9E0N - chains A and K of the 55 polymer chains in the assembly; structure by electron microscopy, 3.24 A resolution.

== Chain A ==
Molecule: 23S rRNA
Source organism: Mycolicibacterium smegmatis
Sequence (3120 nucleotides; each row starts with the number of its first residue):
     1 UAAGUGUUUA AGGGCGCAUG GUGGAUGCCU UGGCACUGGG AGCCGAUGAA GGACGUAGGA
    61 GGCUGCGAUA AGCCUCGGGG AGCUGUCAAC CGAGCGUUGA UCCGAGGAUG UCCGAAUGGG
   121 GAAACCCGGC ACGAGUGAUG UCGUGUCACC AGGCGCUGAA UAUAUAGGCG UCUGGGGGGA
   181 ACGCGGGGAA GUGAAACAUC UCAGUACCCG UAGGAAGAGA AAACAAAAUG UGAUUCCGUG
   241 AGUAGUGGCG AGCGAAAGCG GAGGAUGGCU AAACCGUAUG CAUGUGAUAC CGGGUAGGGG
   301 UUGUGUGUGC GGGGUUGUGG GACCUAUCUU UCCGGCUCUA CCUGGCUGGA GGGCAGUGAG
   361 AAAAUGUUGU GGUUAGCGGA AAUGGCUUGG GAUGGCCUGC CGUAGACGGU GAGAGCCCGG
   421 UACGUGAAAA CCCGACGUCU GUCUUGAUGG UGUUCCCGAG UAGCAGCGGG CCCGUGGAAU
   481 CUGCUGUGAA UCUGCCGGGA CCACCCGGUA AGCCUGAAUA CUUCCCAGUG ACCGAUAGCG
   541 GAUUAGUACC GUGAGGGAAU GGUGAAAAGU ACCCCGGGAG GGGAGUGAAA GAGUACCUGA
   601 AACCGUGCGC UUACAAUCCG UCAGAGCCCU CGACGUGUCG UGGGGUGAUG GCGUGCCUUU
   661 UGAAGAAUGA GCCUGCGAGU CAGGGACAUG UCGCGAGGUU AACCCGGGUG GGGUAGCCGC
   721 AGCGAAAGCG AGUCUGAAUA GGGCGUAUCC ACACAAGAGU GUGUGGUGUA GUGGUGUGUU
   781 CUGGACCCGA AGCGGAGUGA UCUACCCAUG GCCAGGGUGA AGCGCGGGUA AGACCGCGUG
   841 GAGGCCCGAA CCCACUUAGG UUGAAGACUG AGGGGAUGAG CUGUGGGUAG GGGUGAAAGG
   901 CCAAUCAAAC UCCGUGAUAG CUGGUUCUCC CCGAAAUGCA UUUAGGUGCA GCGUCGCAUG
   961 UUUCUUGCCG GAGGUAGAGC UACUGGAUGG CCGAUGGGCC CCACAGGGUU ACUGACGUCA
  1021 GCCAAACUCC GAAUGCCGGU AAGUCCAAGA GUGCGGCAGU GAGACGGCGG GGGAUAAGCU
  1081 CCGUGCGUCG AGAGGGAAAC AGCCCAGAUC GCCGGCUAAG GCCCCUAAGC GUGUGCUAAG
  1141 UGGAAAAGGA UGUGCAGUCG CGAAGACAAC CAGGAGGUUG GCUUAGAAGC AGCCACCCUU
  1201 GAAAGAGUGC GUAAUAGCUC ACUGGUCAAG UGAUUGUGCG CCGAUAAUGU AGCGGGGCUC
  1261 AAGCACACCG CCGAAGCCGC GGCAGCCAAC GUGUUGGCUG GGUAGGGGAG CGUCCUGCAU
  1321 CCGGUGAAGC CGCCGAGUGA UCGAGUGGUG GAGGGUGUGG GAGUGAGAAU GCAGGCAUGA
  1381 GUAGCGAUUA GGCAAGUGAG AACCUUGCCC GCCGAAAGAC CAAGGGUUCC UGGGCCAGGC
  1441 CAGUCCGCCC AGGGUGAGUC GGGACCUAAG GCGAGGCCGA CAGGCGUAGU CGAUGGACAA
  1501 CGGGUUGAUA UUCCCGUACC CGUGUAUGUG CGUCCAUGAU GAAUCAGCGG UACUAACCAU
  1561 CCAAAACCAC CGUGACCGCA CCUUUCGGGG UGUGGCGUUG GUGGGGCUGC AUGGGACCUU
  1621 CGUUGGUAGU AGUCAAGCGA UGGGGUGACG CAGGAAGGUA GCCGUACCGG UCAGUGGUAA
  1681 UACCGGGGUA AGCCUGUAGG GAGUCAGAUA GGUAAAUCCG UCUGGCAUAU AUCCUGAGAG
  1741 GUGAUGCAUA GCCGAGUGAG GCGAAUUCGG UGAUCCUAUG CUGCCGAGAA AAGCCUCUAG
  1801 CGAGGACAUA CACGGCCCGU ACCCCAAACC AACACAGGUG GUCAGGUAGA GAAUACUAAG
  1861 GCGUACGAGU GAACUAUGGU UAAGGAACUC GGCAAAAUGC CCCCGUAACU UCGGGAGAAG
  1921 GGGGACCCAC AUGGCGUGUA AGCCUUUACG GCCCAAGCGU GAGUGGGUGG CACAAACCAG
  1981 UGAGAAGCGA CUGUUUACUA AAAACACAGG UCCGUGCGAA GUCGCAAGAC GAUGUAUACG
  2041 GACUGACGCC UGCCCGGUGC UGGAAGGUUA AGAGGACCCG UUAACUCCCU UUGGGGGUGA
  2101 AGCGGAGAAU UUAAGCCCCA GUAAACGGCG GUGGUAACUA UAACCAUCCU AAGGUAGCGA
  2161 AAUUCCUUGU CGGGUAAGUU CCGACCUGCA CGAAUGGCGU AACGACUUCU CAACUGUCUC
  2221 AACCAUAGAC UCGGCGAAAU UGCACUACGA GUAAAGAUGC UCGUUACGCG CGGCAGGACG
  2281 AAAAGACCCC GGGACCUUCA CUACAACUUG GUAUUGGUGC UCGAUACGGU UUGUGUAGGA
  2341 UAGGUGGGAG ACUGUGAAGC UCACACGCCA GUGUGGGUGG AGUCGUUGUU GAAAUACCAC
  2401 UCUGAUCGUA UUGGGCCUCU AACCUCGGAC CGUAUAUCCG GUUCAGGGAC AGUGCCUGGU
  2461 GGGUAGUUUA ACUGGGGCGG UUGCCUCCUA AAAUGUAACG GAGGCGCCCA AAGGUUCCCU
  2521 CAACCUGGAC GGCAAUCAGG UGUUGAGUGU AAGUGCACAA GGGAGCUUGA CUGCGAGACG
  2581 GACAUGUCGA GCAGGGACGA AAGUCGGGAC UAGUGAUCCG GCACCUCUGA GUGGAAGGGG
  2641 UGUCGCUCAA CGGAUAAAAG GUACCCCGGG GAUAACAGGC UGAUCUUCCC CAAGAGUCCA
  2701 UAUCGACGGG AUGGUUUGGC ACCUCGAUGU CGGCUCGUCG CAUCCUGGGG CUGGAGCAGG
  2761 UCCCAAGGGU UGGGCUGUUC GCCCAUUAAA GCGGCACGCG AGCUGGGUUU AGAACGUCGU
  2821 GAGACAGUUC GGUCUCUAUC CGCCGCGCGC GUCAGAAGCU UGAGGAAACC UGUCCCUAGU
  2881 ACGAGAGGAC CGGGACGGAC GAACCUCUGG UAUACCAGUU GUCCCACCAG GGGCACGGCU
  2941 GGAUAGCCAC GUUCGGACAG GAUAACCGCU GAAAGCAUCU AAGCGGGAAA CCUCUUCCAA
  3001 GACCAGGCUU CUCACCCUCU AGGAGGGAUA AGGCCCCCCG CAGACCACGG GAUUGAUAGA
  3061 CCAGACCUGG AAGCCUAGUA AUAGGUGCAG GGAACUGGCA CUAACCGGCC GAAAACUUAC
Unresolved in the structure: 1, 340-344, 634-637, 1004-1005, 1756-1757, 1946-1948, 3120
Metal / ion sites: Mg2+ site 1 near U117 (its only coordinating residue here); Mg2+ site 2: A194, A196, C197; Mg2+ site 3: G217, G219; Mg2+ site 4 near G541 (its only coordinating residue here); Mg2+ site 5 near A666 (its only coordinating residue here); Mg2+ site 6: U668, A2727; Mg2+ site 7: C845, C846, A876; Mg2+ site 8 near A876 (its only coordinating residue here); Mg2+ site 9: G933, G1302; Mg2+ site 10 near U937 (its only coordinating residue here); Mg2+ site 11 near G946 (its only coordinating residue here); Mg2+ site 12 near G977 (its only coordinating residue here); 41 more Mg2+ sites not listed
Reported in the primary citation:
  - conformationally variable residues (loop rearrangement): A2136 to U2139

== Chain K ==
Name: Large ribosomal subunit protein uL13
Source organism: Mycolicibacterium smegmatis
UniProtKB: A0QSP8 (RL13_MYCS2); residue numbers follow UniProt; this construct covers 1-147
Sequence (147 residues; each row starts with the number of its first residue):
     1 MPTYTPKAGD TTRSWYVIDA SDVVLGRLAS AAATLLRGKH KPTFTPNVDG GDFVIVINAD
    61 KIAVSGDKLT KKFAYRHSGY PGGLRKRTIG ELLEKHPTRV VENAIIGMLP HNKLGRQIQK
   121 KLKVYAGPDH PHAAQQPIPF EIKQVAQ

== Interface between chain A and chain K ==
Residue-residue contacts (95; chain A residue first):
  A3(A) / His-132(K)  hydrogen bond to the sugar
  A3(A) / Gln-135(K)  hydrogen bond to the base
  G4(A) / Trp-15(K)  sugar contact
  G4(A) / His-132(K)  phosphate contact
  G4(A) / Gln-135(K)  sugar contact
  U5(A) / Phe-53(K)  phosphate contact
  C614(A) / Arg-116(K)  hydrogen bond to the base
  A615(A) / Lys-113(K)  phosphate contact
  A615(A) / Arg-116(K)  salt bridge to the phosphate
  A616(A) / Lys-113(K)  salt bridge to the phosphate
  A623(A) / Asn-47(K)  base contact
  G624(A) / Thr-5(K)  phosphate contact
  G624(A) / Asn-47(K)  sugar contact
  A625(A) / Thr-5(K)  phosphate contact
  A625(A) / Pro-6(K)  sugar contact
  A625(A) / Lys-7(K)  salt bridge to the phosphate
  A625(A) / Ala-8(K)  sugar contact
  U649(A) / Asn-47(K)  hydrogen bond to the sugar
  U649(A) / Lys-113(K)  phosphate contact
  U649(A) / Leu-114(K)  sugar contact
  G650(A) / Pro-46(K)  sugar contact
  G650(A) / Asn-47(K)  base contact
  G650(A) / Asn-112(K)  hydrogen bond to the phosphate
  G650(A) / Lys-113(K)  salt bridge to the phosphate
  G650(A) / Leu-114(K)  hydrogen bond to the phosphate
  G651(A) / Asn-112(K)  hydrogen bond to the phosphate
  C1113(A) / Met-1(K)  base contact
  C1113(A) / Pro-2(K)  base contact
  C1113(A) / Thr-3(K)  hydrogen bond to the base
  C1123(A) / Ser-30(K)  hydrogen bond to the sugar
  C1124(A) / Met-108(K)  hydrogen bond to the sugar
  C1125(A) / Arg-37(K)  sugar contact
  C1125(A) / Lys-39(K)  salt bridge to the phosphate
  C1125(A) / Pro-110(K)  sugar contact
  A1127(A) / Lys-39(K)  salt bridge to the phosphate
  A1128(A) / Lys-39(K)  salt bridge to the phosphate
  G1129(A) / Gln-147(K)  hydrogen bond to the base
  C1130(A) / Arg-27(K)  hydrogen bond to the base
  C1130(A) / Ile-142(K)  hydrogen bond to the base
  C1130(A) / Gln-144(K)  base contact
  C1130(A) / Gln-147(K)  phosphate contact
  G1131(A) / Gln-144(K)  phosphate contact
  G1131(A) / Gln-147(K)  hydrogen bond to the sugar
  G1140(A) / Ser-65(K)  base contact
  G1140(A) / Asp-67(K)  phosphate contact
  G1140(A) / Lys-68(K)  hydrogen bond to the base
  G1249(A) / His-77(K)  stacking on the base
  G1249(A) / Pro-81(K)  phosphate contact
  G1249(A) / Gly-82(K)  hydrogen bond to the phosphate
  G1249(A) / Leu-84(K)  sugar contact
  U1250(A) / Tyr-75(K)  sugar contact
  U1250(A) / Leu-84(K)  base contact
  G1255(A) / Gly-107(K)  base contact
  G1256(A) / Asn-103(K)  sugar contact
  G1256(A) / Ala-104(K)  hydrogen bond to the sugar
  G1256(A) / Gly-107(K)  sugar contact
  G1256(A) / Met-108(K)  hydrogen bond to the base
  G1257(A) / Leu-25(K)  phosphate contact
  G1257(A) / Gly-26(K)  hydrogen bond to the phosphate
  G1257(A) / Lys-72(K)  salt bridge to the phosphate
  G1257(A) / Ala-104(K)  phosphate contact
  G1257(A) / Met-108(K)  sugar contact
  C1258(A) / Leu-25(K)  phosphate contact
  C1258(A) / Gly-26(K)  phosphate contact
  C1258(A) / Lys-68(K)  phosphate contact
  U1259(A) / Val-24(K)  phosphate contact
  U1259(A) / Ser-65(K)  hydrogen bond to the phosphate
  U1259(A) / Gly-66(K)  base contact
  U1259(A) / Lys-68(K)  salt bridge to the phosphate
  C1260(A) / Asp-22(K)  hydrogen bond to the base
  C1260(A) / Val-24(K)  base contact
  C1260(A) / Arg-27(K)  hydrogen bond to the sugar
  C1260(A) / Ser-65(K)  phosphate contact
  A1262(A) / Gly-26(K)  base contact
  A1262(A) / Arg-27(K)  base contact
  G2263(A) / His-111(K)  salt bridge to the phosphate
  U2264(A) / His-111(K)  salt bridge to the phosphate
  U2738(A) / Pro-81(K)  phosphate contact
  C2739(A) / Pro-81(K)  phosphate contact
  C2739(A) / Gly-82(K)  hydrogen bond to the phosphate
  A2863(A) / Arg-99(K)  hydrogen bond to the sugar
  G2864(A) / Arg-76(K)  salt bridge to the phosphate
  G2864(A) / Arg-99(K)  salt bridge to the phosphate
  G2865(A) / Arg-76(K)  salt bridge to the phosphate
  G2865(A) / Ser-78(K)  hydrogen bond to the phosphate
  G2865(A) / Tyr-80(K)  sugar contact
  G2865(A) / Arg-85(K)  salt bridge to the phosphate
  A2866(A) / Ser-78(K)  hydrogen bond to the phosphate
  A2866(A) / Tyr-80(K)  phosphate contact
  A2866(A) / Arg-85(K)  salt bridge to the phosphate
  C2992(A) / Arg-87(K)  sugar contact
  C3004(A) / Glu-102(K)  hydrogen bond to the base
  C3004(A) / Lys-120(K)  phosphate contact
  U3118(A) / Ala-134(K)  base contact
  U3118(A) / Gln-136(K)  sugar contact
Interface residues without a listed pair, chain A (49 interface residues in all): G6, G626, A648, C2844, G2961, U2993, C3003
Interface residues without a listed pair, chain K (65 interface residues in all): Arg-13, Thr-34, Val-64, Lys-71, Gly-83, Glu-91, Lys-95, His-96, Leu-109, Gln-119, Pro-131

== Summary ==
49 residues of chain A face 65 of chain K across their interface, with 27 hydrogen bonds, 16 salt bridges and
1 aromatic stacking contact. Polar contacts include A3(A)/Gln-135(K), C614(A)/Arg-116(K) and
C1113(A)/Thr-3(K). The Mg2+ site 2 is built by A194(A), A196(A) and C197(A). G217(A) and G219(A) coordinate
Mg2+ site 3. The paper reports conformational variability at A2136(A).
Chain A is 23S rRNA and chain K is Large ribosomal subunit protein uL13, both from Mycolicibacterium
smegmatis; the structure, M. smegmatis unmethylated 70S ribosome structure, was determined by electron
microscopy.
